Entry 3QYZ (X-ray diffraction, 1.46 A resolution); this record covers chain A.

[Chain A]
Protein: Mitogen-activated protein kinase 1
Organism: Rattus norvegicus
Notes: EC 2.7.11.24
UniProtKB: P63086 (MK01_RAT); residues 1-358 here = UniProt positions 1-358
Chain sequence (364 residues; numbered -5 to 358; the number before each row is that of its first residue; numbers below 1 keep their minus sign (His-5 is residue -5)):
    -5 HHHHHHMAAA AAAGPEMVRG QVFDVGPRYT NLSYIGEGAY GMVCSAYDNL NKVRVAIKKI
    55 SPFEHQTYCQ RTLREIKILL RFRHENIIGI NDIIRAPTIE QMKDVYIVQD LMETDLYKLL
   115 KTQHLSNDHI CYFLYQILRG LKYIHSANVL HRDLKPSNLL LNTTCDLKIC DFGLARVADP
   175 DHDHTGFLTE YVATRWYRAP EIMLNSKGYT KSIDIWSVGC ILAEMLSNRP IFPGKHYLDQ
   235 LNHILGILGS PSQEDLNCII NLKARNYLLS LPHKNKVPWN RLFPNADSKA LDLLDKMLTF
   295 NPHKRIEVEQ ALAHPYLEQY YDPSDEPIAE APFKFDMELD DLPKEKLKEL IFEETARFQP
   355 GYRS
Disordered / not traced: -5 to 7, 14, 331-335, 355-358
Construct notes: expression tag (-5 to 0)
Modified residues: Cys159 (s,s-(2-hydroxyethyl)thiocysteine; CME)
Ligand contacts: 5'-azido-8-bromo-5'-deoxyadenosine (Z8B): Ile29, Gly30, Glu31, Gly32, Val37, Ala50, Lys52, Ile82, Gln103, Asp104, Leu105, Met106, Asp109, Lys112, Leu154
Swiss-Prot annotation at these positions:
  - motif: Thr183 to Tyr185 (TXY)
  - active site: Asp147 (Proton acceptor)
  - binding site (ATP): Ile29 to Val37, Lys52
  - modified residue: Ala2 (N-acetylalanine), Ser27 (Phosphoserine), Thr183 (Phosphothreonine), Tyr185 (Phosphotyrosine), Thr188 (Phosphothreonine), Ser244 (Phosphoserine), Ser246 (Phosphoserine), Ser282 (Phosphoserine)
  - mutagenesis: Gln117 (Q117A: Reduced affinity for DCC. Strongly reduced affinity for DCC; when associated with A-123), His123 (H123A: Reduced affinity for DCC. Strongly reduced affinity for DCC; when associated with A-117), Leu155 (L155A: Reduced affinity for DCC)

[Overview]
Ligands of chain A: 5'-azido-8-bromo-5'-deoxyadenosine. From UniProt: active-site residue Asp147, 10
ATP-binding residues and 3 mutagenesis sites.
Chain A is Mitogen-activated protein kinase 1 (Rattus norvegicus); the structure, Crystal structure of ERK2 in
complex with an inhibitor, was determined by X-ray diffraction together with 3QYW from the same study.
